6EYF - chain A; structure by X-ray diffraction, 2.60 A resolution.

== Chain A ==
Protein: Cholinesterase
Organism: Homo sapiens
Notes: EC 3.1.1.8
UniProtKB: P06276 (CHLE_HUMAN); residues 3-529 here correspond to UniProt positions 31-557 (UniProt number = residue number + 28)
Chain sequence (527 residues; numbered 3 to 529; the number before each row is that of its first residue):
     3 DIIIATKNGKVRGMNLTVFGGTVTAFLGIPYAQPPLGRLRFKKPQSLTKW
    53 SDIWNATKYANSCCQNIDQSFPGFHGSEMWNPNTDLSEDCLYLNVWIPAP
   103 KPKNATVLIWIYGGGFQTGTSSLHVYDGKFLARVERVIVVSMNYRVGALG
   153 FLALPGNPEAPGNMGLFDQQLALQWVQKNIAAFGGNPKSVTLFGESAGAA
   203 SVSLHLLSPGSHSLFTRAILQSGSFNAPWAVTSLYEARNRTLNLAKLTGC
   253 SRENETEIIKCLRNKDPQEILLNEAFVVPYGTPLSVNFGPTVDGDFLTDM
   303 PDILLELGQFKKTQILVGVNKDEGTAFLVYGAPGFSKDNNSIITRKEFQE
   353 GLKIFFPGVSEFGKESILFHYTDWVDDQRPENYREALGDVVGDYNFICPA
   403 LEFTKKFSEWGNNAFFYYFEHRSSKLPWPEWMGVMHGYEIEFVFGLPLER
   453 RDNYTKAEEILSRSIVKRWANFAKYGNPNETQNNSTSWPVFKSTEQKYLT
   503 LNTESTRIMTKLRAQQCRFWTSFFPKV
Modified positions: Ser198 ((2S)-2-azanyl-3-[ethyl(methyl)carbamoyl]oxy-propanoic acid; BXT)
Disulfides: Cys65-Cys92, Cys252-Cys263, Cys400-Cys519
Covalent attachments: N-acetylglucosamine (NAG) linked to Asn57, Asn106
Residues lining bound ligands:
  - BY2 ([3-[(1R)-1-(dimethylamino)ethyl]-4-oxidanyl-phenyl] N-ethyl-N-methyl-carbamate): Asn68, Ile69, Asp70, Trp82, Gly116, Gln119, Thr120, Ser198, Pro285, Ala328, Phe329, Tyr332, Trp430, His438
  - N-acetylglucosamine (NAG; 2-acetamido-2-deoxy-beta-D-glucopyranose), molecule 1: Gly336, Ser338, Asn341, Ile344
  - N-acetylglucosamine (NAG), molecule 2: Arg465, Ser466, Glu482, Asn485
Curated features (UniProtKB/Swiss-Prot):
  - active site (Charge relay system): Glu325, His438
  - binding site (tacrine): Trp82, His438
  - binding site (substrate): Gly116, Gly117
  - glycosylation (N-linked (GlcNAc...) asparagine): Asn17 (complex), Asn57 (complex), Asn106 (complex), Asn241 (complex), Asn256 (complex), Asn341 (complex), Asn455 (complex), Asn481, Asn485, Asn486

== In short ==
Bound to chain A: N-acetylglucosamine and compound BY2. Covalently linked N-acetylglucosamine: at Asn57 and
Asn106. UniProt lists active-site residues Glu325 and His438, tacrine-binding residues Trp82 and His438 and
substrate-binding residues Gly116 and Gly117.
Chain A is Cholinesterase (Homo sapiens); the structure, Butyrylcolinesterase expressed in CHO cells
co-crystallised with a rivastigmine analogue, was determined by X-ray diffraction, deposited together with
6EZ2 and 6EUE.
